5H0E - chain A; structure by X-ray diffraction, 2.10 A resolution.

== Chain A ==
Name: Tyrosine-protein kinase HCK
Source organism: Homo sapiens
Notes: EC 2.7.10.2
UniProtKB: P08631 (HCK_HUMAN); residues 86-531 here correspond to UniProt positions 81-526 (UniProt number = residue number - 5)
Sequence (454 residues; row label = number of the first residue in the row):
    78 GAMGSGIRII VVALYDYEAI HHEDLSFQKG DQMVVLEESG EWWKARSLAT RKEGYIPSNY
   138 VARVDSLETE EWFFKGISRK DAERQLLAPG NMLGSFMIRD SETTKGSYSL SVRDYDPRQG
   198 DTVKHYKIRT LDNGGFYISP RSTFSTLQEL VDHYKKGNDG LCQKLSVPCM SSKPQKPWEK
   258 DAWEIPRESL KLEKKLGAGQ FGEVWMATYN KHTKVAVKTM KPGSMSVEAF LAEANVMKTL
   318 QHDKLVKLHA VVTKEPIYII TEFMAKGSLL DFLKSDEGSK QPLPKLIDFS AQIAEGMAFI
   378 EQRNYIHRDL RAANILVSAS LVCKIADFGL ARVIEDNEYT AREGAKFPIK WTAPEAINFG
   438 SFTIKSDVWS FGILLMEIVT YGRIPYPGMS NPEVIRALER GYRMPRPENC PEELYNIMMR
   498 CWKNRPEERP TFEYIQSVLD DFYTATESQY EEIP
Unresolved in the structure: 78-84
Modified positions: Y527 (O-phosphotyrosine; PTR)
Construct notes: expression tag (78-84); linker (85); engineered mutation E528 (Gln523 in P08631), E529 (Gln524 in P08631), I530 (Gln525 in P08631)
Small-molecule neighbours: OOS ((2S)-2-[[4-[4-azanyl-5-(4-phenoxyphenyl)pyrrolo[2,3-d]pyrimidin-7-yl]cyclohexyl]amino]-4-methyl-pentanamide): L273, G274, A275, V281, A293, K295, M314, V323, L325, I336, T338, E339, F340, M341, G344, S345, D348, L393, A403, D404, F405, L407
Swiss-Prot annotation at these positions:
  - active site: D386 (Proton acceptor)
  - binding site (ATP): L273 to V281, K295
  - modified residue: T207 (Phosphothreonine), Y214 (Phosphotyrosine), Y416 (Phosphotyrosine), S467 (Phosphoserine), Y527 (Phosphotyrosine)

== Summary ==
Ligands of chain A: compound OOS. From UniProt: active-site residue D386 and 10 ATP-binding residues.
Chain A is Tyrosine-protein kinase HCK (Homo sapiens); the structure, Crystal structure of HCK complexed with
a pyrrolo-pyrimidine inhibitor
(S)-2-(((1r,4S)-4-(4-amino-5-(4-phenoxyphenyl)-7H-pyrrolo[2,3-d]pyrimidin-7-yl)cyclohexyl)amino)-4-methylpentanamide,
was determined by X-ray diffraction together with 5H0B, 5H09, 5H0G and 5H0H from the same study.
